Entry 8BPR (electron microscopy, 3.65 A resolution); this record covers chains B and X of the 9 polymer chains in the assembly.

Chain B:
Name: DNA replication and repair protein RecF
From: Thermus thermophilus HB8
UniProt: Q5SLM9 (Q5SLM9_THET8); residue numbers follow UniProt; this construct covers 1-343
Chain sequence (344 residues; numbered 0 to 343; the number before each row is that of its first residue; numbering starts at 0):
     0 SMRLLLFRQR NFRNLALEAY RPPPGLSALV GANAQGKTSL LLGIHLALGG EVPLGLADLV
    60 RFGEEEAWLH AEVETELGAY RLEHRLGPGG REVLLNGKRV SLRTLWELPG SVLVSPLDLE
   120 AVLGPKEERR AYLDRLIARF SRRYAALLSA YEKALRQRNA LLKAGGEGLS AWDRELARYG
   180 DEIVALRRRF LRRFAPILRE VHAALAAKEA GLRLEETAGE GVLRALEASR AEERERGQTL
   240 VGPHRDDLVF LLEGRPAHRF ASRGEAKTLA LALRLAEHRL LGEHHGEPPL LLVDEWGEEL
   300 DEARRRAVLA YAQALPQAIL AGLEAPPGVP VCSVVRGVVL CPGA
Disordered / not traced: 0, 52, 342-343
Sequence notes: expression tag (0)
Ion coordination: Mg2+: Thr37 (together with AMP-PNP)
Residues lining bound ligands:
  - AMP-PNP (ANP; phosphoaminophosphonic acid-adenylate ester), molecule 1: Arg12, Asn13, Ala31, Asn32, Ala33, Gln34, Gly35, Lys36, Thr37, Ser38, Asp57, Val59, Arg60, Phe61
  - AMP-PNP (ANP), molecule 2: Lys207, Phe259, Ser261, Arg262, Gly263, Glu264

Chain X:
Molecule: Oligo1
Sequence (25 nucleotides; each row starts with the number of its first residue):
     1 GGCCAGATCT GCCGCGGATC CGCGC
Disordered / not traced: 22-25

Chain B / chain X interface:
Residue-residue contacts (13; chain B residue first):
  Leu55(B) with DA18(X), phosphate contact
  Arg90(B) with DA18(X), phosphate contact
  Ser100(B) with DT19(X), phosphate contact
  Leu101(B) with DT19(X), phosphate contact
  Arg102(B) with DT19(X), phosphate contact
  Pro124(B) with DC9(X), phosphate contact
  Lys125(B) with DT10(X), salt bridge to the phosphate
  Glu126(B) with DT10(X), base contact
  Arg155(B) with DC12(X), salt bridge to the phosphate
  Asn158(B) with DC12(X), phosphate contact
  His243(B) with DG11(X), salt bridge to the phosphate
  Arg244(B) with DT10(X), phosphate contact; DG11(X), salt bridge to the phosphate
Also at the interface, not in a pair above, chain B (14 interface residues in all): Gln237, Thr238
Also at the interface, not in a pair above, chain X (7 interface residues in all): DG17

In short:
Chain B and chain X form an interface of 14 and 7 residues respectively; the contacts include 4 salt bridges.
Polar pairs include Lys125(B)-DT10(X), Arg155(B)-DC12(X) and His243(B)-DG11(X). Ligands of chain B: AMP-PNP.
Here chain B is DNA replication and repair protein RecF (Thermus thermophilus HB8) and chain X is Oligo1.
Entry 8BPR (Complex of RecF-RecO-RecR-DNA from Thermus thermophilus (low resolution reconstruction)) was
determined by electron microscopy together with 8A8J, 8A93 and 8AB0 from the same study.
